PDB entry 7CGE | electron microscopy, 2.90 A resolution | chains B and E of the 12 polymer chains in the assembly

== Chain B (and E) ==
Name: Phospholipid ABC transporter ATP-binding protein MlaF
Source organism: Escherichia coli (strain K12)
Notes: chain E of this document is another copy of the same molecule, construct and numbering; everything in this record applies to it too
Reference sequence: A0A4V3YUQ9 (A0A4V3YUQ9_ECOLI); numbering as in UniProt (aligned over 1-269)
Sequence (269 residues; numbered 1 to 269; the number before each row is that of its first residue):
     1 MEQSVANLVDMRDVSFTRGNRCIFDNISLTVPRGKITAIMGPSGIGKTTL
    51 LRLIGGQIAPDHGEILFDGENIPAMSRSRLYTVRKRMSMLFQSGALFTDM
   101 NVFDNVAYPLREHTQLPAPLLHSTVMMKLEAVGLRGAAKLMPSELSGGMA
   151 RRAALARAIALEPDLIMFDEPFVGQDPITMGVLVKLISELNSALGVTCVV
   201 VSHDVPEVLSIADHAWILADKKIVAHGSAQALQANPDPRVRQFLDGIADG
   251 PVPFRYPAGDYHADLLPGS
Disordered / not traced: 1-4, 268-269
From the paper describing this entry:
  - mutagenesis - E170Q: decreased catalytic activity

== Interface between chain B and chain E ==
Pairs across the interface - 72 pairs, chain B then chain E:
  Gly41(B) with Asp176(E)
  Pro42(B) with Asp176(E)
  Ser43(B) with Asp176(E)
  His122(B) with Asp264(E), hydrogen bond (side chain-backbone)
  Ser123(B) with Leu265(E), hydrogen bond (side chain-backbone)
  Met126(B) with Asp264(E)
  Met127(B) with Leu265(E), hydrophobic
  Glu130(B) with Arg255(E), salt bridge; Tyr261(E), hydrogen bond
  Val132(B) with Phe254(E)
  Gly133(B) with Phe254(E); Arg255(E); Tyr256(E), hydrogen bond (backbone-backbone)
  Arg135(B) with Ala258(E); Gly259(E); Asp260(E), hydrogen bond (side chain-backbone); Asp264(E), salt bridge
  Gly136(B) with Tyr256(E); Ala258(E)
  Ala137(B) with Tyr256(E)
  Leu140(B) with Tyr256(E)
  Arg152(B) with Phe254(E), hydrogen bond (side chain-backbone)
  Val173(B) with Gly174(E)
  Gly174(B) with Val173(E); Gly174(E); His203(E)
  Gln175(B) with His203(E)
  Asp176(B) with Gly41(E); Pro42(E); Ser43(E); Phe243(E)
  Pro177(B) with His203(E); Phe243(E); Gly246(E)
  Ile178(B) with Gln242(E); Ile247(E)
  Gly181(B) with Gly246(E); Ala248(E)
  Val182(B) with Ala248(E); Phe254(E), hydrophobic
  Lys185(B) with Ala248(E)
  His203(B) with Gly174(E); Gln175(E); Pro177(E)
  Gln242(B) with Ile178(E)
  Phe243(B) with Asp176(E); Pro177(E)
  Gly246(B) with Pro177(E); Gly181(E)
  Ile247(B) with Ile178(E)
  Ala248(B) with Gly181(E); Lys185(E)
  Phe254(B) with Val132(E); Arg152(E), hydrogen bond (backbone-side chain); Val182(E), hydrophobic; Lys185(E)
  Arg255(B) with Glu130(E), salt bridge; Gly133(E)
  Tyr256(B) with Gly133(E), hydrogen bond (backbone-backbone); Gly136(E); Ala137(E); Leu140(E)
  Ala258(B) with Arg135(E); Gly136(E)
  Gly259(B) with Arg135(E)
  Asp260(B) with Arg135(E), hydrogen bond (backbone-side chain)
  Tyr261(B) with Glu130(E), hydrogen bond
  Asp264(B) with His122(E), hydrogen bond (backbone-side chain); Met126(E); Arg135(E), salt bridge
  Leu265(B) with Ser123(E), hydrogen bond (backbone-side chain); Met127(E), hydrophobic
Also at the interface, not in a pair above, chain B (45 interface residues in all): Leu134, Met149, Leu186, Val205, Pro257, Pro267
Also at the interface, not in a pair above, chain E (45 interface residues in all): Leu134, Met149, Leu186, Val205, Pro257, Pro267

== Overview ==
Chain B and chain E each contribute 45 residues to their interface, with 12 hydrogen bonds and 4 salt bridges.
Among the polar pairs are Glu130(B)-Arg255(E), Arg135(B)-Asp264(E) and His122(B)-Asp264(E). The paper reports
that E170Q of chain B reduces catalytic activity.
Chain B and chain E are both Phospholipid ABC transporter ATP-binding protein MlaF (Escherichia coli (strain
K12)); the structure, The overall structure of nucleotide free MlaFEDB complex, was determined by electron
microscopy, deposited together with 7CGN and 7CH0.
